PDB entry 5LAK | X-ray diffraction, 2.30 A resolution | chains A and I of the 4 polymer chains in the assembly

[Chain A]
Protein: 3Cl Protease
Organism: Cavally virus
UniProtKB: F8RL29 (F8RL29_AMV79); residues 1-314 here correspond to UniProt positions 1387-1700 (UniProt number = residue number + 1386)
Chain sequence (314 residues; row label = number of the first residue in the row):
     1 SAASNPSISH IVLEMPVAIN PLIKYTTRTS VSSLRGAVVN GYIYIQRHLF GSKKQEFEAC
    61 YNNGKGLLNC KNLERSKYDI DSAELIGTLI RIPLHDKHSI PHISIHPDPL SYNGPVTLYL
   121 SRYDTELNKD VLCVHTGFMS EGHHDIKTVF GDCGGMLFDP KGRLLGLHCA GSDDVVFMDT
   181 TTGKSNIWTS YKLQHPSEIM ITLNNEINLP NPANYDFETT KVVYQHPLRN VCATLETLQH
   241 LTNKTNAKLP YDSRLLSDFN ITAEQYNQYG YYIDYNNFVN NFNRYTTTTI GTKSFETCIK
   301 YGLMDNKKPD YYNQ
Not modelled in the structure: 126-127, 306-314
UniProt features mapped onto this chain:
  - active site (For 3C-like proteinase): His48, Cys153
  - site: Gln314 (Cleavage)
From the paper describing this entry:
  - contacts within the chain: His48-Asp216 (water-mediated contact), Arg47-Asp216 (salt bridge)
  - binding site for BEZ-TYR-TYR-ASN-ECC Peptide inhibitor (chain I): Ser52, Gly151, Cys153, Asp173, Leu209, Tyr215, Asp216 to Lys221, Val222
  - catalytic residues: Gly151, Cys153
  - binding site for BEZ-TYR-TYR-ASN-ECC Peptide inhibitor: Arg28, Thr148, His168, Thr220
  - binding site for BEZ-TYR-TYR-ASN-ECC Peptide inhibitor: Thr148, Val149, His168, Val222
  - specificity-determining residues: Ser52, Asp216
  - conformationally variable residues: Phe150
  - self-association interface (contacts with another copy of this molecule): Ser1 to Pro16

[Chain I]
Protein: BEZ-TYR-TYR-ASN-ECC Peptide inhibitor
Chain sequence (5 residues; numbered 1 to 5; the number before each row is that of its first residue):
     1 XYYNX
Modified residues: BEZ (benzoic acid) at position 1; ECC ((4S)-4-amino-5-hydroxypentanamide) at position 5

[Interface between chain A and chain I]
Pairs across the interface (30):
  His48(A) - Asn4(I)
  His48(A) - ECC_5(I)
  Ser52(A) - Asn4(I)  hydrogen bond
  Thr148(A) - ECC_5(I)
  Val149(A) - ECC_5(I)
  Phe150(A) - Asn4(I)
  Phe150(A) - ECC_5(I)
  Gly151(A) - ECC_5(I)  hydrogen bond (backbone-backbone)
  Asp152(A) - ECC_5(I)  hydrogen bond (backbone-backbone)
  Cys153(A) - ECC_5(I)  covalent bond
  His168(A) - ECC_5(I)
  Cys169(A) - Asn4(I)
  Cys169(A) - ECC_5(I)  hydrogen bond (backbone-backbone)
  Ala170(A) - Tyr3(I)
  Gly171(A) - Tyr2(I)
  Gly171(A) - Tyr3(I)  hydrogen bond (backbone-backbone)
  Ser172(A) - BEZ_1(I)
  Ser172(A) - Tyr2(I)
  Ser172(A) - Tyr3(I)
  Asp173(A) - Tyr3(I)  hydrogen bond
  Glu198(A) - ECC_5(I)
  Tyr215(A) - Tyr2(I)  hydrogen bond (backbone-side chain)
  Tyr215(A) - Asn4(I)
  Asp216(A) - Asn4(I)  hydrogen bond (backbone-side chain)
  Glu218(A) - Tyr2(I)  hydrogen bond (backbone-side chain)
  Thr219(A) - Tyr2(I)
  Thr220(A) - BEZ_1(I)
  Thr220(A) - Tyr2(I)
  Lys221(A) - BEZ_1(I)
  Val222(A) - Tyr2(I)  hydrophobic
Also at the interface, not in a pair above, chain A (23 interface residues in all): Leu209

[Overview]
Chain A and chain I form an interface of 23 and 5 residues respectively, with 1 covalent bond and 9 hydrogen
bonds. Polar pairs include Ser52(A)-Asn4(I), Asp173(A)-Tyr3(I) and Tyr215(A)-Tyr2(I). From the paper:
catalytic residues Gly151(A) and Cys153(A); a binding site for BEZ-TYR-TYR-ASN-ECC Peptide inhibitor (chain I)
at Ser52(A), Gly151(A) and Cys153(A) among others.
Chain A is 3Cl Protease (Cavally virus) and chain I is BEZ-TYR-TYR-ASN-ECC Peptide inhibitor; the structure,
Ligand-bound structure of Cavally Virus 3CL Protease, was determined by X-ray diffraction together with 5LAC
from the same study.
